Entry 7DPZ (electron microscopy, 3.80 A resolution); this record covers chains 2 and K of the 5 polymer chains in the assembly.

== Chain 2 ==
Molecule: VP2
From: Coxsackievirus B1
UniProtKB: A0A2S0RQC2 (A0A2S0RQC2_9ENTO); residues 1-263 here correspond to UniProt positions 70-332 (UniProt number = residue number + 69)
Amino-acid sequence (263 residues; each row starts with the number of its first residue):
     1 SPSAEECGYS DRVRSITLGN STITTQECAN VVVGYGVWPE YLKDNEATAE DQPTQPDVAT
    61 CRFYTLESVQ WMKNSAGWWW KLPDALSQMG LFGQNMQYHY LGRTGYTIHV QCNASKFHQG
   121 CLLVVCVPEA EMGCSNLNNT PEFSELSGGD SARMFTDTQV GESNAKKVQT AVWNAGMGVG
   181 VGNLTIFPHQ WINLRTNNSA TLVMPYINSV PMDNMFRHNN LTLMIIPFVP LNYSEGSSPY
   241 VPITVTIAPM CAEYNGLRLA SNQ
Unresolved in the structure: 1-9, 262-263

== Chain K ==
Molecule: Coxsackievirus and adenovirus receptor
From: Homo sapiens
Notes: fragment: D1 domain
UniProtKB: P78310 (CXAR_HUMAN); numbering as in UniProt (aligned over 20-140)
Amino-acid sequence (121 residues; numbered 20 to 140; the number before each row is that of its first residue):
    20 LSITTPEEMI EKAKGETAYL PCKFTLSPED QGPLDIEWLI SPADNQKVDQ VIILYSGDKI
    80 YDDYYPDLKG RVHFTSNDLK SGDASINVTN LQLSDIGTYQ CKVKKAPGVA NKKIHLVVLV
   140 K
Unresolved in the structure: 62-68, 138-140
Disulfides: Cys-41/Cys-120
UniProt features mapped onto this chain:
  - glycosylation: Asn-106 (N-linked (GlcNAc...) asparagine)

== Interface between chain 2 and chain K ==
Pairs across the interface - 8 pairs, chain 2 then chain K:
  Asn-136(2) / Glu-26(K)
  Asn-138(2) / Pro-25(K)
  Asn-138(2) / Glu-26(K)  hydrogen bond
  Asn-139(2) / Thr-24(K)
  Asn-139(2) / Pro-25(K)
  Asn-139(2) / Glu-26(K)  hydrogen bond (side chain-backbone)
  Lys-166(2) / Thr-23(K)
  Lys-166(2) / Thr-24(K)  hydrogen bond

== Summary ==
Chain 2 and chain K each contribute 4 residues to their interface; the contacts include 3 hydrogen bonds.
Among the polar pairs are Asn-138(2)/Glu-26(K), Asn-139(2)/Glu-26(K) and Lys-166(2)/Thr-24(K).
Chain 2 is VP2 (Coxsackievirus B1) and chain K is Coxsackievirus and adenovirus receptor (Homo sapiens); the
structure, Cryo-EM structure of Coxsackievirus B1 virion in complex with CAR, was determined by electron
microscopy together with 7DPF, 7DPG, 7DQ1 and 7DQ4 from the same study.
